PDB entry 5LMT | electron microscopy, 4.15 A resolution (low resolution: residue-level contacts below are approximate; hydrogen-bond / salt-bridge calls are withheld) | chains A and T of the 25 polymer chains in the assembly

== Chain A ==
Molecule: 16S ribosomal RNA
Organism: Thermus thermophilus HB8
Sequence (1522 nucleotides; numbered 0 to 1544 plus 21 insertion-coded residues; 44 numbers in that range are skipped by the numbering (no residue carries them; nothing is unmodelled there); the number before each row is that of its first residue; a row labelled like 189A-189L holds insertion residues (189A, then the next letters in order); numbering starts at 0):
     0 UUUGUUGGAGAGUUUGAUCCUGGCUCAGGGUGAACGCUGGCGGCGUGCCU
    50 AAGACAUGCAAGUCGUGCGGGCCG
    76 CGGGGUUUU
    88 ACUCCG
    96 UGGUCAGCGGCGGACGGGUGAGUAACGCGUGGGU
  129A G
   130 ACCUACCCGGAAGAGGGGGACAACCCGGGGAAACUCGGGCUAAUCCCCCA
   180 UGUGGACCCG
189A-189L CCCCUUGGGGUG
   190 UGUCCAAAGGGCUUU
   216 GCCCGCUUCCGGAUGGGCCCGCGUCCCAUCAGCUAGUUGGUGGGGUAAUG
   266 GCCCACCAAGGCGACGACGGGUAGCCGGUCUGAGAGGAUGGCCGGCCACA
   316 GGGGCACUGAGACACGGGCCCCACUCCUACGGGAGGCAGCAGUUAGGAAU
   366 CUUCCGCAAUGGGCGCAAGCCUGACGGAGCGACGCCGCUUGGAGGAAGAA
   416 GCCCUUCGGGGUGUAAACUCCUGA
   441 ACCCGGGACGAAACCCCC
   460 GA
   470 CGAGGGGA
   479 CUGACGGUACCGGGGUAA
   498 UAGCGCCGGCCAACUCCGUGCCAGCAGCCGCGGUAAUACGGAGGGCGCGA
   548 GCGUUACCCGGAUUCACUGGGCGUAAAGGGCGUGUAGGCGGCCUGGGGCG
   598 UCCCAUGUGAAAGACCACGGCUCAACCGUGGGGGAGCGUGGGAUACGCUC
   648 AGGCUAGACGGUGGGAGAGGGUGGUGGAAUUCCCGGAGUAGCGGUGAAAU
   698 GCGCAGAUACCGGGAGGAACGCCGAUGGCGAAGGCAGCCACCUGGUCCAC
   748 CCGUGACGCUGAGGCGCGAAAGCGUGGGGAGCAAACCGGAUUAGAUACCC
   798 GGGUAGUCCACGCCCUAAACGAUGCGCGCUAGGUCUCUGGGUCU
   848 CCUGGGGGCCGAAGCUAACGCGUUAAGCGCGCCGCCUGGGGAGUACGGCC
   898 GCAAGGCUGAAACUCAAAGGAAUUGACGGGGGCCCGCACAAGCGGUGGAG
   948 CAUGUGGUUUAAUUCGAAGCAACGCGAAGAACCUUACCAGGCCUUGACAU
   998 GCUA
 1001A G
  1002 GGAACCCGGGUGAAAGCCUGGGGUGCCCC
1030A-1030D GCGA
  1031 GGGGAGCCCUAGCACAGGUGCUGCAUGGCCGUCGUCAGCUCGUGCCGUGA
  1081 GGUGUUGGGUUAAGUCCCGCAACGAGCGCAACCCCCGCCGUUAGUUGCCA
  1131 GCGGUUCGGCCGGGCACUCUAACGGGACUGCCCGCG
  1168 AAAGCGGGAGGAAGGAGGGGACGACGUCUGGUCAGCAUGGCCCUUACGGC
  1218 CUGGGCGACACACGUGCUACAAUGCCCACUACAAAGCGAUGCCACCCGGC
  1268 AACGGGGAGCUAAUCGCAAAAAGGUGGGCCCAGUUCGGAUUGGGGUCUGC
  1318 AACCCGACCCCAUGAAGCCGGAAUCGCUAGUAAUCGCGGAUCAGCC
 1363A A
  1364 UGCCGCGGUGAAUACGUUCCCGGGCCUUGUACACACCGCCCGUCACGCCA
  1414 UGGGAGCGGGCUCUACCCGAAGUCGCCGG
1442A-1442B GA
  1443 GCCUA
  1452 C
  1456 GGGCAGGCGCCGAGGGUAGGGCCCGUGACUGGGGCGAAGUCGUAACAAGG
  1506 UAGCUGUACCGGAAGGUGCGGCUGGAUCACCUCCUUUCU
Not modelled in the structure: 0-4, 1543-1544
Bound ions: Mg2+ site 1: U13, C526, G527; Mg2+ site 2 near G21 (its only coordinating residue here); Mg2+ site 3: C48, G115; Mg2+ site 4 near A53 (its only coordinating residue here); Mg2+ site 5: A59, U387; Mg2+ site 6: A109, G331; Mg2+ site 7: A116, G117, G289; Mg2+ site 8 near A119 (its only coordinating residue here); Mg2+ site 9: U252, G266, C267; Mg2+ site 10 near G299 (its only coordinating residue here); Mg2+ site 11 near A315 (its only coordinating residue here); Mg2+ site 12 near G324 (its only coordinating residue here); 32 more Mg2+ sites not listed

== Chain T ==
Name: 30S ribosomal protein S20
Organism: Thermus thermophilus HB8
UniProt: P80380 (RS20_THET8); numbering as in UniProt (aligned over 1-106)
Sequence (106 residues; numbered 1 to 106; the number before each row is that of its first residue):
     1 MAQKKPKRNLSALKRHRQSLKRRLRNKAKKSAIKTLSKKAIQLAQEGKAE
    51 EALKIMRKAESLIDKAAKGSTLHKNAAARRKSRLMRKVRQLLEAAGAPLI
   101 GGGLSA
Not modelled in the structure: 1-7

== Chain A / chain T interface ==
Contacting residue pairs - 97 pairs, chain A then chain T:
  A60(A) - Leu10(T)
  G61(A) - Leu10(T)
  C103(A) - Lys14(T)
  C103(A) - Arg17(T)
  G104(A) - Lys14(T)
  G104(A) - Gln18(T)
  G105(A) - Gln18(T)
  G105(A) - Arg22(T)
  C106(A) - Arg15(T)
  G107(A) - Arg15(T)
  G108(A) - Arg15(T)
  C131(A) - Asn75(T)
  C132(A) - His73(T)
  C132(A) - Asn75(T)
  U133(A) - His73(T)
  C174(A) - Arg25(T)
  C175(A) - Arg25(T)
  C176(A) - Lys29(T)
  C177(A) - Lys65(T)
  C178(A) - Lys65(T)
  G184(A) - Lys74(T)
  A185(A) - Ala78(T)
  A185(A) - Lys81(T)
  C186(A) - Ala78(T)
  C186(A) - Lys81(T)
  C186(A) - Ser82(T)
  C186(A) - Met85(T)
  C187(A) - Met85(T)
  C187(A) - Arg89(T)
  C187(A) - Gly103(T)
  C187(A) - Leu104(T)
  C187(A) - Ser105(T)
  C188(A) - Arg86(T)
  C188(A) - Arg89(T)
  C188(A) - Ser105(T)
  U190(A) - Ser105(T)
  G191(A) - Met85(T)
  G191(A) - Gly101(T)
  G191(A) - Gly102(T)
  G191(A) - Gly103(T)
  G191(A) - Leu104(T)
  G191(A) - Ala106(T)
  U192(A) - Arg57(T)
  U192(A) - Glu60(T)
  U192(A) - Gly102(T)
  U192(A) - Gly103(T)
  C193(A) - Glu60(T)
  C193(A) - Ser61(T)
  C193(A) - Asp64(T)
  C194(A) - Ser61(T)
  C194(A) - Asp64(T)
  C194(A) - Lys65(T)
  C194(A) - Lys68(T)
  A195(A) - Lys65(T)
  A195(A) - Lys68(T)
  A196(A) - Lys68(T)
  C224(A) - Lys74(T)
  C225(A) - Lys74(T)
  G259(A) - Arg83(T)
  G260(A) - Arg80(T)
  G260(A) - Arg83(T)
  U261(A) - Lys30(T)
  U261(A) - Arg79(T)
  U261(A) - Arg80(T)
  U261(A) - Arg83(T)
  A262(A) - Ala76(T)
  A262(A) - Arg79(T)
  A263(A) - Arg79(T)
  C322(A) - Ser19(T)
  C322(A) - Arg23(T)
  U323(A) - Ser19(T)
  U323(A) - Arg22(T)
  U323(A) - Arg23(T)
  U323(A) - Asn26(T)
  G324(A) - Arg22(T)
  G324(A) - Asn26(T)
  G324(A) - Ser70(T)
  A325(A) - Ser70(T)
  G332(A) - Leu10(T)
  G332(A) - His16(T)
  G333(A) - His16(T)
  U1436(A) - Arg23(T)
  C1437(A) - Lys34(T)
  G1438(A) - Lys34(T)
  G1438(A) - Lys38(T)
  C1439(A) - Lys38(T)
  G1456(A) - Leu36(T)
  G1457(A) - Ala32(T)
  G1457(A) - Lys39(T)
  G1458(A) - Ala28(T)
  G1458(A) - Ser31(T)
  G1458(A) - Ala32(T)
  G1458(A) - Thr35(T)
  C1459(A) - Lys27(T)
  C1459(A) - Ala28(T)
  C1459(A) - Ser31(T)
  A1460(A) - Lys27(T)
Other interface residues (no listed pair), chain A (56 interface residues in all): U62, G102, C150, G189L, U223, G258
Other interface residues (no listed pair), chain T (52 interface residues in all): Ser11, Ala12, Lys21, Lys87

== Overview ==
The interface between chain A and chain T involves 56 residues on one side and 52 on the other. The Mg2+ site
1 is built by U13(A), C526(A) and G527(A). C48(A) and G115(A) coordinate Mg2+ site 3.
Here chain A is 16S ribosomal RNA and chain T is 30S ribosomal protein S20, both from Thermus thermophilus
HB8. Entry 5LMT (Structure of bacterial 30S-IF1-IF3-mRNA-tRNA translation pre-initiation complex(state-3)) was
determined by electron microscopy, deposited together with 5LMN, 5LMO, 5LMP, 5LMQ, 5LMR, 5LMS, 5LMU and 5LMV.
